PDB entry 8IUJ | electron microscopy, 3.06 A resolution | chains 5C and DC of the 60 polymer chains in the assembly

== Chain 5C ==
Name: COX5c
From: Euglena gracilis
Amino-acid sequence (208 residues; row label = number of the first residue in the row):
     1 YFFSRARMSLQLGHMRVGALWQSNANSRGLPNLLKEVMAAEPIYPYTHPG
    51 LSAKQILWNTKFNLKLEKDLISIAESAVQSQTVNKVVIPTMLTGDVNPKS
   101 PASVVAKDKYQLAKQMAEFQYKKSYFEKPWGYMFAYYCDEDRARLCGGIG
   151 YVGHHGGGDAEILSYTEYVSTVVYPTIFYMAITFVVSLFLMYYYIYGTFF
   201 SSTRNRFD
Disordered / not traced: 1-11, 208
Ligand contacts: 1,2-dilauroyl-sn-glycero-3-phosphate (PX2): Tyr174, Ile177, Met180, Ala181, Phe184

== Chain DC ==
Name: COX4
From: Euglena gracilis
Amino-acid sequence (179 residues; numbered 1 to 179; the number before each row is that of its first residue):
     1 MGGDAHAHGGHGLHADPIFNGSKVVRSIQMMRSYHRLPVGPEPPHLKIRG
    51 APLHPWSMYTDKGGFFFGVGTQLPRNFFPKFLATTSAIMGVTYGLVWLYN
   101 AAGPRAKTQTRKWKELESEDPRFPFQEIPEIYLPSDIDRDPNADCWRILN
   151 QVPRKEKLLVEITDPLRNFDFKVAKIKEN
Disordered / not traced: 1-12
Ligand contacts: 1,2-diacyl-sn-glycero-3-phosphocholine (PC1): Lys47, Tyr59, Phe78, Phe81, Leu82

== Chain 5C / chain DC interface ==
Residue-residue contacts (83; chain 5C residue first):
  Leu20(5C) with Pro17(DC)
  Trp21(5C) with Pro17(DC); Ile18(DC); Phe19(DC)
  Ala25(5C) with Arg32(DC), hydrogen bond (backbone-side chain)
  Arg28(5C) with Val24(DC); Ser27(DC); Met30(DC)
  Gly29(5C) with Phe19(DC)
  Leu30(5C) with Phe19(DC), hydrogen bond (backbone-backbone); Val24(DC)
  Pro31(5C) with Val24(DC); Val25(DC); Arg26(DC)
  Asn32(5C) with Ser22(DC); Val24(DC), hydrogen bond (backbone-backbone)
  Lys35(5C) with Ser22(DC); Lys23(DC)
  Glu36(5C) with Arg26(DC), salt bridge
  Tyr137(5C) with Arg26(DC)
  Cys138(5C) with Val39(DC)
  Asp139(5C) with Pro41(DC); Trp56(DC)
  Glu140(5C) with Arg26(DC), salt bridge
  Asp141(5C) with Arg36(DC), salt bridge; Pro38(DC)
  Arg142(5C) with Pro38(DC); Val39(DC); Pro41(DC), hydrogen bond (side chain-backbone); Glu42(DC), salt bridge; Trp56(DC)
  Arg144(5C) with Ile28(DC), hydrogen bond (side chain-backbone); Gln29(DC), hydrogen bond (side chain-backbone)
  Leu145(5C) with Met31(DC), hydrophobic; Arg36(DC); Pro38(DC), hydrophobic
  Cys146(5C) with Pro55(DC), hydrogen bond (side chain-backbone); Trp56(DC)
  Gly147(5C) with Gln72(DC)
  Gly148(5C) with Val69(DC); Gly70(DC); Thr71(DC), hydrogen bond (backbone-backbone); Gln72(DC)
  Ile149(5C) with Met31(DC), hydrophobic; Tyr34(DC), hydrogen bond (backbone-side chain)
  Gly150(5C) with Tyr34(DC); Thr71(DC), hydrogen bond (backbone-side chain)
  Tyr151(5C) with Tyr34(DC); His35(DC); Leu37(DC); Thr71(DC)
  Val152(5C) with Pro38(DC); Trp56(DC); Ser57(DC)
  Gly153(5C) with His45(DC); Trp56(DC); Met58(DC)
  His154(5C) with Met58(DC); Thr71(DC), hydrogen bond (side chain-backbone)
  His155(5C) with Leu37(DC)
  Gly157(5C) with Glu42(DC), hydrogen bond (backbone-side chain); Pro43(DC); His45(DC)
  Gly158(5C) with Glu42(DC); Pro43(DC), hydrogen bond (backbone-backbone)
  Asp159(5C) with Pro44(DC); His45(DC)
  Tyr193(5C) with Arg167(DC)
  Tyr194(5C) with Arg167(DC), hydrogen bond (backbone-side chain)
  Ile195(5C) with Phe171(DC)
  Tyr196(5C) with Phe171(DC)
  Gly197(5C) with Arg167(DC); Phe171(DC)
  Thr203(5C) with Leu166(DC)
  Arg204(5C) with Phe171(DC)
  Asn205(5C) with Phe171(DC), hydrogen bond (side chain-backbone); Val173(DC); Lys175(DC)
  Arg206(5C) with Ala174(DC), hydrogen bond (side chain-backbone); Lys175(DC), hydrogen bond (side chain-backbone); Ile176(DC), hydrogen bond (backbone-backbone); Asn179(DC), hydrogen bond
  Phe207(5C) with Ile176(DC), hydrophobic
Other interface residues (no listed pair), chain 5C (44 interface residues in all): Ala135, Ala143, Gly156
Other interface residues (no listed pair), chain DC (47 interface residues in all): Asp16, Asn20, Gly21, Gly40, Leu46, Asn168

== Summary ==
44 residues of chain 5C and 47 residues of chain DC are in contact; the contacts include 19 hydrogen bonds and
4 salt bridges. Polar contacts include Glu36(5C)-Arg26(DC), Glu140(5C)-Arg26(DC) and Asp141(5C)-Arg36(DC).
Bound to chain 5C: 1,2-dilauroyl-sn-glycero-3-phosphate. Bound to chain DC:
1,2-diacyl-sn-glycero-3-phosphocholine.
Here chain 5C is COX5c and chain DC is COX4, both from Euglena gracilis. Entry 8IUJ (Cryo-EM structure of
Euglena gracilis super-complex III2+IV2, composite) was determined by electron microscopy.
